Entry 8SN1 (electron microscopy, 3.30 A resolution); this record covers chains H and I of the 12 polymer chains in the assembly.

== Chain H ==
Name: Histone H2B type 1-J
Source organism: Homo sapiens
UniProtKB: P06899 (H2B1J_HUMAN); residues 0-123 here correspond to UniProt positions 1-124 (UniProt number = residue number + 1)
Sequence (128 residues; numbered -4 to 123; the number before each row is that of its first residue; numbers below 1 keep their minus sign (Gly-4 is residue -4)):
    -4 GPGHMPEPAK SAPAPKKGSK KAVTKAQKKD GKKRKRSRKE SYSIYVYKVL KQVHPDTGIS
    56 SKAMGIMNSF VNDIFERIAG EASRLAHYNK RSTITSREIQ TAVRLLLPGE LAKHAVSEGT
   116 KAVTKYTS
Not modelled in the structure: -4 to 30
Construct notes: expression tag (-4 to -1)
Swiss-Prot annotation at these positions:
  - modified residue: Pro1 (N-acetylproline), Glu2 (ADP-ribosyl glutamic acid), Lys5 (N6-(2-hydroxyisobutyryl)lysine), Ser6 (ADP-ribosylserine), Lys11 (N6-(beta-hydroxybutyryl)lysine), Lys12 (N6-(2-hydroxyisobutyryl)lysine), Ser14 (Phosphoserine), Lys15 (N6-acetyllysine), Lys16 (N6-(beta-hydroxybutyryl)lysine), Lys20 (N6-(2-hydroxyisobutyryl)lysine), Lys23 (N6-(2-hydroxyisobutyryl)lysine), Lys24 (N6-(2-hydroxyisobutyryl)lysine), Lys34 (N6-(2-hydroxyisobutyryl)lysine), Glu35 (PolyADP-ribosyl glutamic acid), Ser36 (Phosphoserine), Lys43 (N6-(2-hydroxyisobutyryl)lysine), Lys46 (N6-(2-hydroxyisobutyryl)lysine), Lys57 (N6,N6-dimethyllysine), Arg79 (Dimethylated arginine), Lys85 (N6,N6,N6-trimethyllysine) and 6 more in UniProt
  - glycosylation: Ser112 (O-linked (GlcNAc) serine)
  - cross-link (Glycyl lysine isopeptide (Lys-Gly)): Lys5 (interchain with G-Cter in SUMO2), Lys20 (interchain with G-Cter in SUMO2), Lys34 (interchain with G-Cter in ubiquitin), Lys120 (interchain with G-Cter in ubiquitin)

== Chain I ==
Molecule: 147-nt DNA strand
Source organism: Homo sapiens
Sequence (147 nucleotides; row label = number of the first residue in the row; numbers below 1 keep their minus sign (DA-73 is residue -73)):
   -73 ATCGAGAATC CCGGTGCCGA GGCCGCTCAA TTGGTCGTAG ACAGCTCTAG CACCGCTTAA
   -13 ACGCACGTAC GCGCTGTCCC CCGCGTTTTA ACCGCCAAGG GGATTACTCC CTAGTCTCCA
    47 GGCACGTGTC AGATATATAC ATCCGAT

== Chain H / chain I interface ==
Contacting residue pairs (12; chain H residue first):
  Arg31(H) with DA50(I), phosphate contact; DC51(I), salt bridge to the phosphate
  Ser32(H) with DA50(I), phosphate contact
  Arg33(H) with DG48(I), base contact; DC49(I), base contact; DA50(I), phosphate contact
  Lys34(H) with DC49(I), phosphate contact; DA50(I), hydrogen bond to the phosphate
  Glu35(H) with DC49(I), phosphate contact
  Ser36(H) with DC49(I), phosphate contact
  Ile39(H) with DG48(I), phosphate contact
  Tyr40(H) with DG48(I), hydrogen bond to the phosphate
Also at the interface, not in a pair above, chain H (9 interface residues in all): Lys43

== Summary ==
9 residues of chain H and 4 residues of chain I are in contact, with 2 hydrogen bonds and 1 salt bridge. Polar
contacts include Lys34(H)-DA50(I), Tyr40(H)-DG48(I) and Arg31(H)-DC51(I).
Here chain H is Histone H2B type 1-J and chain I is a 147-nt DNA strand, both from Homo sapiens. Entry 8SN1
(Cryo-EM structure of the human nucleosome core particle in complex with RNF168 and UbcH5c~Ub (UbcH5c
chemically ...) was determined by electron microscopy together with 8SMW, 8SMX, 8SMY, 8SMZ, 8SN0, 8SN2 and 3
further entries from the same study.
